7W2J - chains A and C of the 6 polymer chains in the assembly; structure by electron microscopy, 3.60 A resolution.

Chain A:
Name: Fructose dehydrogenase large subunit
Organism: Gluconobacter japonicus
Notes: EC 1.1.99.11
UniProt: M1VMF7 (FDHL_GLUJA); numbering as in UniProt (aligned over 1-544)
Chain sequence (544 residues; each row starts with the number of its first residue):
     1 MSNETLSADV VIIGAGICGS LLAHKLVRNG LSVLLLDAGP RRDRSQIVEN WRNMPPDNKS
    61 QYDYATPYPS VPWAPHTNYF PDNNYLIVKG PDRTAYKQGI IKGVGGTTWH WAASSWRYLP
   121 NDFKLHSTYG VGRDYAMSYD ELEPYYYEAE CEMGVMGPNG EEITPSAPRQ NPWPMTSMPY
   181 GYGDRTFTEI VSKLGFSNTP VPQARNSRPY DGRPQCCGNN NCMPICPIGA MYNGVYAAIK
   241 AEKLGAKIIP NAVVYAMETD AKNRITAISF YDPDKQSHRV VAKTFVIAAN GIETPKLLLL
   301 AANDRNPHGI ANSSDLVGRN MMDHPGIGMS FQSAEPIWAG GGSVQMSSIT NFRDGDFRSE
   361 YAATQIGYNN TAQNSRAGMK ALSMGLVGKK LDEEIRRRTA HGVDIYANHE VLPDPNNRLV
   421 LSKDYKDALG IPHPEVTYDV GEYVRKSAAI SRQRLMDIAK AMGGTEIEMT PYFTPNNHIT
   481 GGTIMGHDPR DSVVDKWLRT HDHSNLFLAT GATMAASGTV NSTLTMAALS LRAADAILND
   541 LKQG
Disordered / not traced: 1-5, 543-544
Ion coordination: 3Fe-4S cluster Fe near Cys-216 (its only coordinating residue here)
Small-molecule neighbours:
  - 3Fe-4S cluster (F3S): Arg-205, Cys-216, Cys-217, Gly-218, Asn-219, Asn-220, Asn-221, Cys-222, Ile-225, Cys-226, Pro-227, Ile-228, Ala-230, Met-231, Gly-342, Ser-343
  - FAD (flavin-adenine dinucleotide): Ile-13, Gly-14, Ala-15, Gly-16, Ile-17, Leu-36, Asp-37, Ala-38, Tyr-64, Ala-74, Tyr-85, Gly-99, Ile-101, Lys-102, Gly-103, Gly-105, Gly-106, Thr-107, Thr-108, His-110, Trp-111, Ser-114, Ala-252, Val-253, Val-254, Ala-288, Ala-289, Asn-290, Glu-293, Lys-296, Leu-297, Ile-431, Asn-477, His-478, Asn-521, Ser-522, Thr-523, Leu-524, Met-526

Chain C:
Name: Fructose dehydrogenase cytochrome subunit
Organism: Gluconobacter japonicus
UniProt: M1V1V5 (FDHC_GLUJA); numbering as in UniProt (aligned over 1-486)
Chain sequence (486 residues; numbered 1 to 486; the number before each row is that of its first residue):
     1 MRYFRPLSAT AMTTVLLLAG TNVRAQPTEP TPASAHRPSI SRGHYLAIAA DCAACHTNGR
    61 DGQFLAGGYA ISSPMGNIYS TNITPSKTHG IGNYTLEQFS KALRHGIRAD GAQLYPAMPY
   121 DAYNRLTDED VKSLYAYIMT EVKPVDAPSP KTQLPFPFSI RASLGIWKIA ARIEGKPYVF
   181 DHTHNDDWNR GRYLVDELAH CGECHTPRNF LLAPNQSAYL AGADIGSWRA PNITNAPQSG
   241 IGSWSDQDLF QYLKTGKTAH ARAAGPMAEA IEHSLQYLPD ADISAIVTYL RSVPAKAESG
   301 QTVANFEHAG RPSSYSVANA NSRRSNSTLT KTTDGAALYE AVCASCHQSD GKGSKDGYYP
   361 SLVGNTTTGQ LNPNDLIASI LYGVDRTTDN HEILMPAFGP DSLVQPLTDE QIATIADYVL
   421 SHFGNAQATV SADAVKQVRA GGKQVPLAKL ASPGVMLLLG TGGILGAILV VAGLWWLISR
   481 RKKRSA
Disordered / not traced: 1-39, 318-331, 472-486
Covalently attached groups: heme c (HEC) linked to Cys-52, Cys-55, Cys-201, Cys-204, Cys-343, Cys-346
Ion coordination: heme c Fe site 1 near His-56 (its only coordinating residue here); heme c Fe site 2 near His-205 (its only coordinating residue here)
Small-molecule neighbours:
  - heme c (HEC), molecule 1: Ala-50, Asp-51, His-56, Ile-78, Tyr-79, Ser-80, Thr-81, Asn-82, Ile-83, Ile-91, Tyr-94, Phe-99, Ala-102, Leu-103, Gln-113, Leu-114, Tyr-115, Pro-116, Ala-117, Met-118, Pro-119, Tyr-123, Leu-134, Arg-161, His-200
  - heme c (HEC), molecule 2: Ala-199, His-200, His-205, Trp-228, Arg-229, Ala-230, Pro-231, Ile-233, Ile-241, Trp-244, Leu-249, Tyr-252, Leu-253, Ala-264, Pro-266, Met-267, Leu-275, Ile-286, Leu-290, Asn-305, Thr-366, Thr-367, Gln-370, Asp-375
  - heme c (HEC), molecule 3: Ala-261, Arg-262, Ala-264, Val-342, His-347, Tyr-358, Tyr-359, Pro-360, Leu-362, Asn-365, Thr-367, Thr-368, Leu-376, Ser-379, Ile-380, Val-384, Arg-386, Ile-393, Leu-394, Met-395, Pro-396, Phe-398, Leu-407, Ile-415, Val-419

How chain A and chain C interact:
Contacting residue pairs (27):
  Asp-43(A) / Gln-405(C)  hydrogen bond
  Arg-44(A) / Val-404(C)  hydrogen bond (side chain-backbone)
  Arg-44(A) / Gln-405(C)  hydrogen bond (backbone-side chain)
  Ser-45(A) / Ala-341(C)  hydrogen bond (side chain-backbone)
  Ser-45(A) / Val-342(C)
  Ser-45(A) / Gln-405(C)  hydrogen bond (backbone-side chain)
  Gln-46(A) / Thr-332(C)
  Glu-49(A) / Tyr-315(C)  hydrogen bond
  Glu-49(A) / Ala-337(C)
  Glu-49(A) / Ala-341(C)
  Arg-52(A) / Glu-340(C)  hydrogen bond (side chain-backbone)
  Arg-52(A) / Ser-345(C)  hydrogen bond
  Asn-53(A) / Val-317(C)
  Pro-209(A) / Glu-392(C)
  Pro-209(A) / Leu-394(C)  hydrophobic
  Asp-211(A) / Leu-403(C)
  Arg-213(A) / Leu-394(C)
  Arg-213(A) / Val-404(C)
  Pro-214(A) / Pro-396(C)
  Cys-217(A) / Tyr-359(C)  hydrogen bond
  Pro-227(A) / Ser-345(C)
  Ile-228(A) / Ser-345(C)
  Ile-228(A) / Cys-346(C)  hydrophobic
  Ile-228(A) / Val-404(C)
  Tyr-236(A) / Leu-403(C)
  Ile-239(A) / Leu-403(C)  hydrophobic
  Lys-240(A) / Leu-403(C)
Other interface residues (no listed pair), chain A (22 interface residues in all): Gly-212, Gln-215, Asn-219, Gly-229, Lys-243
Other interface residues (no listed pair), chain C (19 interface residues in all): Tyr-358, Asp-401, Ser-402

Summary:
The interface between chain A and chain C involves 22 residues on one side and 19 on the other; the contacts
include 9 hydrogen bonds. Polar contacts include Asp-43(A)/Gln-405(C), Arg-44(A)/Val-404(C) and
Arg-44(A)/Gln-405(C). Bound to chain A: flavin-adenine dinucleotide and 3Fe-4S cluster.
Here chain A is Fructose dehydrogenase large subunit and chain C is Fructose dehydrogenase cytochrome subunit,
both from Gluconobacter japonicus. Entry 7W2J (Cryo-EM Structure of Membrane-bound Fructose Dehydrogenase from
Gluconobacter japonicus) was determined by electron microscopy together with 8JEJ, 8JEK and 7WSQ from the same
study.
